Entry 4U1T (X-ray diffraction, 2.00 A resolution); this record covers chains A and C of the 4 polymer chains in the assembly.

Chain A (and C):
Name: CalE6
From: Micromonospora echinospora
Notes: EC 4.4.1.11; chain C of this document is another copy of the same molecule, construct and numbering; everything in this record applies to it too
UniProt: Q8KNG3 (Q8KNG3_MICEC); residues 1-381 here = UniProt positions 1-381
Amino-acid sequence (389 residues; each row starts with the number of its first residue):
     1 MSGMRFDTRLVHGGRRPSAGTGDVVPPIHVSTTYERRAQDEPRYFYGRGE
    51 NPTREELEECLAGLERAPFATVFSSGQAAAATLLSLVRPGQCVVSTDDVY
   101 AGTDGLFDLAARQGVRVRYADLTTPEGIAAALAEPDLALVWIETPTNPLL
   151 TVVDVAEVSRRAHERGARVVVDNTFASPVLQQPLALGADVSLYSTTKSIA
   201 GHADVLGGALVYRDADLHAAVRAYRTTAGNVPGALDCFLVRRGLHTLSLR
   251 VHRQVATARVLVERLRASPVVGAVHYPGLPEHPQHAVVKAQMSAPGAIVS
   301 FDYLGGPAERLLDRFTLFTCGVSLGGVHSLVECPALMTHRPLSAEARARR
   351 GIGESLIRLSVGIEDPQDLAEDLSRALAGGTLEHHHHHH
Not modelled in the structure: 126, 340-350, 381-389 (chain C: 40-41, 338-351, 379-389)
Construct notes: expression tag (382-389)
Modified / non-standard residues: Lys197 ((2S)-2-amino-6-[[3-hydroxy-2-methyl-5-(phosphonooxymethyl)pyridin-4-yl]methylideneamino]hexanoic acid; LLP)

Chain A / chain C interface:
Residue-residue contacts (41; chain A residue first):
  Gly20(A) with Gln39(C)
  Thr21(A) with Tyr34(C); Gln39(C), hydrogen bond (backbone-side chain); Tyr44(C); Pro52(C)
  Gly22(A) with Tyr34(C); Glu35(C), hydrogen bond (backbone-backbone)
  Asp23(A) with His29(C), salt bridge; Ser31(C); Thr33(C); Tyr34(C)
  Val24(A) with Ser31(C), hydrogen bond (backbone-side chain); Thr33(C), hydrogen bond (backbone-backbone)
  Val25(A) with Val30(C), hydrophobic; Ser31(C), hydrogen bond (backbone-side chain)
  Pro27(A) with Pro27(C), hydrophobic; Ile28(C); His29(C)
  Ile28(A) with Pro27(C); Ile28(C), hydrogen bond (backbone-backbone); Val30(C), hydrophobic
  His29(A) with Thr21(C); Asp23(C), salt bridge; Pro27(C)
  Val30(A) with Val25(C), hydrophobic; Ile28(C), hydrophobic
  Ser31(A) with Asp23(C); Val24(C), hydrogen bond (side chain-backbone); Val25(C), hydrogen bond (side chain-backbone)
  Thr33(A) with Asp23(C); Val24(C), hydrogen bond (backbone-backbone)
  Tyr34(A) with Thr21(C); Gly22(C); Asp23(C)
  Glu35(A) with Gly22(C), hydrogen bond (backbone-backbone); Val24(C)
  Ala38(A) with Gly20(C)
  Gln39(A) with Gly20(C); Thr21(C), hydrogen bond (side chain-backbone)
  Tyr44(A) with Thr21(C)
  Pro52(A) with Thr21(C)
Also at the interface, not in a pair above, chain A (20 interface residues in all): Pro26, Phe238
Also at the interface, not in a pair above, chain C (21 interface residues in all): Ser18, Pro26, Ala38, Phe238

Summary:
20 residues of chain A and 21 residues of chain C are in contact; the contacts include 11 hydrogen bonds and 2
salt bridges. Among the polar pairs are Asp23(A)-His29(C), Thr21(A)-Gln39(C) and Val24(A)-Ser31(C).
Both chains are CalE6 (Micromonospora echinospora). Entry 4U1T (The crystal structure of holo CalE6, a
methionine gamma lyase from Micromonospora echinospora) was determined by X-ray diffraction, deposited
together with 4U2H.
